5YNO - chains A and B; structure by X-ray diffraction, 1.96 A resolution.

[Chain A]
Name: nsp16 protein
From: Human betacoronavirus 2c EMC/2012
UniProtKB: K0BWD0 (K0BWD0_9BETC); residues 1-303 here correspond to UniProt positions 6776-7078 (UniProt number = residue number + 6775)
Chain sequence (303 residues; each row starts with the number of its first residue):
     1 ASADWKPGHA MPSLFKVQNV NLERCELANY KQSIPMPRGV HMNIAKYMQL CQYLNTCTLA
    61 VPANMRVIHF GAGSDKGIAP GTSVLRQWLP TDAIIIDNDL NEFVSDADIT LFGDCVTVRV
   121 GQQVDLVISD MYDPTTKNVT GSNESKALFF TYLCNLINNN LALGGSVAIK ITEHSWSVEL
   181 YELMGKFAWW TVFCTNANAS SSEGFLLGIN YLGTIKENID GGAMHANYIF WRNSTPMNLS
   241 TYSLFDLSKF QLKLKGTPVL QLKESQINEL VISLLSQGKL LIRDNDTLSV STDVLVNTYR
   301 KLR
Disordered / not traced: 38-39, 294-303
Residues lining bound ligands:
  - 7-methyl-gpppa (GTA; p1-7-methylguanosine-P3-adenosine-5',5'-triphosphate): Cys-25, Glu-26, Leu-27, Tyr-30, Lys-31, Lys-46, Asp-130, Tyr-132, Pro-134, Lys-137, Val-139, Lys-170, Thr-172, Glu-173, His-174, Ser-175, Asn-198, Ser-201, Ser-202, Glu-203
  - S-adenosylhomocysteine (SAH): Asn-43, Tyr-47, His-69, Gly-71, Ala-72, Gly-73, Ser-74, Pro-80, Gly-81, Asn-98, Asp-99, Leu-100, Asn-101, Gly-113, Asp-114, Cys-115, Asp-130, Met-131, Tyr-132, Asp-133, Phe-149

[Chain B]
Name: nsp10 protein
From: Human betacoronavirus 2c EMC/2012
UniProtKB: K4LC41 (K4LC41_9BETC); residues 1-140 here correspond to UniProt positions 4238-4377 (UniProt number = residue number + 4237)
Chain sequence (140 residues; row label = number of the first residue in the row):
     1 AGSNTEFASN SSVLSLVNFT VDPQKAYLDF VNAGGAPLTN CVKMLTPKTG TGIAISVKPE
    61 STADQETYGG ASVCLYCRAH IEHPDVSGVC KYKGKFVQIP AQCVRDPVGF CLSNTPCNVC
   121 QYWIGYGCNC DSLRQAALPQ
Disordered / not traced: 1-9, 131-140
Ion coordination: Zn2+ site 1: Cys-74, Cys-77, His-83, Cys-90; Zn2+ site 2: Cys-117, Cys-120, Cys-128, Cys-130

[How chain A and chain B interact]
Contacting residue pairs - 43 pairs, chain A then chain B:
  Pro-37(A) / Lys-43(B)  hydrogen bond (backbone-side chain)
  Pro-37(A) / Leu-45(B)  hydrophobic
  Val-40(A) / Lys-43(B)
  His-41(A) / Asn-40(B)
  His-41(A) / Cys-41(B)
  His-41(A) / Val-42(B)
  Ile-44(A) / Val-42(B)  hydrophobic
  Ile-44(A) / Lys-43(B)
  Ile-44(A) / Met-44(B)  hydrophobic
  Met-48(A) / Leu-45(B)  hydrophobic
  Lys-76(A) / Asn-40(B)
  Ile-78(A) / Asn-40(B)
  Ile-78(A) / Val-42(B)  hydrophobic
  Ile-78(A) / Arg-78(B)
  Pro-80(A) / Val-42(B)  hydrophobic
  Ser-83(A) / Met-44(B)
  Ser-83(A) / Phe-96(B)
  Arg-86(A) / Lys-58(B)
  Arg-86(A) / Gly-94(B)
  Arg-86(A) / Phe-96(B)
  Gln-87(A) / Leu-45(B)
  Gln-87(A) / Lys-58(B)
  Gln-87(A) / Pro-59(B)
  Gln-87(A) / Phe-96(B)
  Leu-89(A) / Lys-58(B)  hydrogen bond (backbone-side chain)
  Pro-90(A) / Lys-58(B)
  Thr-91(A) / Val-57(B)
  Thr-91(A) / Lys-58(B)  hydrogen bond
  Glu-102(A) / His-80(B)  salt bridge
  Phe-103(A) / His-80(B)
  Val-104(A) / Cys-77(B)  hydrophobic
  Ser-105(A) / Ala-71(B)
  Ser-105(A) / Lys-93(B)  hydrogen bond (backbone-side chain)
  Asp-106(A) / Gly-69(B)
  Asp-106(A) / Gly-70(B)  hydrogen bond (side chain-backbone)
  Asp-106(A) / Ala-71(B)  hydrogen bond (side chain-backbone)
  Asp-106(A) / Lys-93(B)
  Asp-106(A) / Gly-94(B)  hydrogen bond (side chain-backbone)
  Asp-106(A) / Lys-95(B)
  Ala-107(A) / Lys-93(B)  hydrogen bond (backbone-side chain)
  Leu-247(A) / Leu-45(B)
  Leu-247(A) / Thr-46(B)
  Gln-251(A) / Lys-58(B)
Also at the interface, not in a pair above, chain A (23 interface residues in all): Leu-244
Also at the interface, not in a pair above, chain B (22 interface residues in all): Pro-47, Tyr-92

[Summary]
23 residues of chain A face 22 of chain B across their interface, with 8 hydrogen bonds and 1 salt bridge.
Polar contacts include Glu-102(A)/His-80(B), Pro-37(A)/Lys-43(B) and Leu-89(A)/Lys-58(B). Chain A binds
S-adenosylhomocysteine and 7-methyl-gpppa.
Here chain A is nsp16 protein and chain B is nsp10 protein, both from Human betacoronavirus 2c EMC/2012. Entry
5YNO (Crystal structure of MERS-CoV nsp16/nsp10 complex bound to SAH and m7GpppA) was determined by X-ray
diffraction.
